PDB entry 3SXQ | X-ray diffraction, 1.90 A resolution | chains A and B

Chain A (and B):
Protein: Eight-heme nitrite reductase
Organism: Thioalkalivibrio paradoxus
Notes: chain B of this document is another copy of the same molecule, construct and numbering; everything in this record applies to it too
Reference sequence: E7EDQ7 (E7EDQ7_9GAMM); residues 1-525 here correspond to UniProt positions 29-553 (UniProt number = residue number + 28)
Chain sequence (525 residues; row label = number of the first residue in the row):
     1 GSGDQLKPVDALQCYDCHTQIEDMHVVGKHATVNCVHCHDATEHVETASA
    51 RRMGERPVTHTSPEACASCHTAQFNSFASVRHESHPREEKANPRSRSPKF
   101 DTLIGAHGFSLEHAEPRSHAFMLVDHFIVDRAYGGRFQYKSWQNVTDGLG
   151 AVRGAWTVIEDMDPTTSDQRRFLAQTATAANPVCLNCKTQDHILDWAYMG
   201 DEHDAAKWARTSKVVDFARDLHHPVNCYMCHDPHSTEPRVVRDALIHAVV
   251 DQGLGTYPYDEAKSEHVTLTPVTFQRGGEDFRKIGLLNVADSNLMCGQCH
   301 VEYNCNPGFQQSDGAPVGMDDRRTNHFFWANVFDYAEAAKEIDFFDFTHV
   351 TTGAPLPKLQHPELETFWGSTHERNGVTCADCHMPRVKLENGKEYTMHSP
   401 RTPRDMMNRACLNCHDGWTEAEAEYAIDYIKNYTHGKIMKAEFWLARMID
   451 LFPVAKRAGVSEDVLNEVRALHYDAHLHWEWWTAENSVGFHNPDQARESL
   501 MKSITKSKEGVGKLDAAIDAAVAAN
Not modelled in the structure: 1-4, 524-525 (chain B: 1-4, 523-525)
Covalently attached groups: heme c (HEC) linked to Cys-14, Cys-17, Cys-35, Cys-38, Cys-66, Cys-69, Cys-184, Cys-187, Cys-227, Cys-230, Cys-296, Cys-299, Cys-379, Cys-382, Cys-411, Cys-414
Metal / ion sites: heme c Fe (8 sites), coordinated by His-18, His-30, His-39, His-44, His-70, His-119, Lys-188, His-231, His-234, His-300, His-372, His-383, His-398, His-415, His-491; Co2+ site 1: His-85, Glu-88; Co2+ site 2: His-113 (together with heme c); Ca2+: Glu-302, Tyr-303, Lys-358, Gln-360
Residues lining bound ligands:
  - heme c (HEC), molecule 1: Val-9, Gln-13, His-18, His-39, Ala-41, His-44, Val-45, Ala-48, Ser-49, Ala-50, Arg-51, Arg-52, Met-53, Arg-56, Pro-57, Thr-59, Leu-194, Gln-275, Arg-276, Gly-277
  - heme c (HEC), molecule 2: Ala-11, Tyr-15, His-18, Ile-21, His-25, His-30, Val-33, Asn-34, His-39, Thr-59, Ile-193, Leu-194, Tyr-228, Pro-233, His-234, Arg-239, Phe-274, Gln-275, Arg-276, Arg-282, Ile-284
  - heme c (HEC), molecule 3: Lys-29, His-30, Val-33, His-37, Ala-65, Ser-68, His-70, His-231, Pro-233, Thr-236
  - heme c (HEC), molecule 4: Pro-63, His-70, Gln-73, Phe-74, Phe-77, Val-225, Asn-226, His-231, Ala-290, Ser-292, Met-295, Ala-380, Met-384, Arg-386, Tyr-395, Thr-396, His-398
  - heme c (HEC), molecule 5: Arg-81, Ser-84, Glu-115, Pro-116, Arg-117, Ser-118, His-119, Phe-121, Met-122, Asp-125, Lys-188, Val-225, Met-229, Ser-292, Met-295, Gln-298, His-300, His-383, Met-384, Pro-400, Arg-401
  - heme c (HEC), molecule 6: His-113, Ala-114, Glu-115, Pro-116, Asp-125, His-126, Val-129, Arg-131, Ala-132, Ala-179, Ala-180, Asn-181, Val-183, Lys-188, Arg-242, Gln-298, His-300, Val-301, Tyr-303, Cys-305, Phe-327, His-361, Ala-484, Asn-486
  - heme c (HEC), molecule 7: Ser-141, Trp-142, Gln-143, Thr-371, His-372, Asn-375, Val-377, Pro-403, Ala-410, His-415, Trp-418, Ala-423, Ala-426, Ile-427, Ile-430, Phe-490
  - heme c (HEC), molecule 8: Asn-293, His-300, Glu-363, Leu-364, Phe-367, His-372, Val-377, Thr-378, His-383, Thr-402, Pro-403, Arg-404, Ile-427, Lys-431, Asn-486, Ser-487, Phe-490, His-491

How chain A and chain B interact:
Residue-residue contacts (49; chain A residue first):
  Gln-5(A) with Val-26(B), hydrogen bond (side chain-backbone); Val-27(B); Gly-28(B), hydrogen bond (side chain-backbone); Ala-31(B)
  Leu-6(A) with Ala-31(B); Thr-32(B)
  Pro-8(A) with Ala-31(B)
  Ala-31(A) with Leu-6(B); Pro-8(B)
  Thr-32(A) with Leu-6(B); Val-36(B); His-37(B), hydrogen bond
  Val-36(A) with Thr-32(B)
  His-37(A) with Thr-32(B), hydrogen bond
  Glu-64(A) with Lys-393(B), salt bridge
  Ala-67(A) with Lys-393(B)
  Ser-68(A) with Cys-69(B)
  Cys-69(A) with Ser-68(B); Cys-69(B)
  Phe-74(A) with Lys-393(B)
  Asn-75(A) with Leu-389(B); Asn-391(B); Gly-392(B); Lys-393(B), hydrogen bond (side chain-backbone); Tyr-395(B)
  Ala-78(A) with Asn-391(B)
  Val-80(A) with Asn-391(B)
  His-82(A) with Glu-390(B)
  Thr-146(A) with Asn-391(B)
  Asp-147(A) with Asn-391(B)
  Gly-148(A) with Asn-391(B), hydrogen bond (backbone-side chain)
  Leu-149(A) with Asn-391(B), hydrogen bond (backbone-side chain); Gly-392(B)
  Leu-389(A) with Asn-75(B)
  Glu-390(A) with His-82(B)
  Asn-391(A) with Asn-75(B); Ala-78(B); Val-80(B); Thr-146(B); Asp-147(B); Gly-148(B), hydrogen bond (side chain-backbone); Leu-149(B), hydrogen bond (side chain-backbone)
  Gly-392(A) with Asn-75(B); Leu-149(B)
  Lys-393(A) with Glu-64(B); Ala-67(B); Thr-71(B); Phe-74(B); Asn-75(B), hydrogen bond (backbone-side chain)
Interface residues without a listed pair, chain A (31 interface residues in all): Lys-7, His-70, Thr-71, Ser-79, Arg-153, Tyr-395
Interface residues without a listed pair, chain B (35 interface residues in all): Lys-7, Lys-29, His-70, Ala-72, Ser-79, Arg-153

Overview:
31 residues of chain A face 35 of chain B across their interface; the contacts include 10 hydrogen bonds and 1
salt bridge. Polar pairs include Glu-64(A)/Lys-393(B), Gln-5(A)/Val-26(B) and Gln-5(A)/Gly-28(B). Covalently
linked heme c: at Cys-14(A), Cys-35(A), Cys-66(A), Cys-184(A), Cys-227(A) and Cys-296(A) and 2 more.
Both chains are Eight-heme nitrite reductase (Thioalkalivibrio paradoxus). Entry 3SXQ (Structure of a
hexameric multiheme c nitrite reductase from the extremophile bacterium Thiolkalivibrio paradoxus) was
determined by X-ray diffraction, deposited together with 3TTB.
